Entry 5MOK (X-ray diffraction, 2.00 A resolution); this record covers chains A and D of the 4 polymer chains in the assembly.

# Chain A (and D)
Protein: Ig epsilon chain C region
From: Homo sapiens
Notes: chain D of this document is another copy of the same molecule, construct and numbering; everything in this record applies to it too
UniProt: P01854 (IGHE_HUMAN); residues 328-547 here correspond to UniProt positions 209-428 (UniProt number = residue number - 119)
Chain sequence (223 residues; each row starts with the number of its first residue):
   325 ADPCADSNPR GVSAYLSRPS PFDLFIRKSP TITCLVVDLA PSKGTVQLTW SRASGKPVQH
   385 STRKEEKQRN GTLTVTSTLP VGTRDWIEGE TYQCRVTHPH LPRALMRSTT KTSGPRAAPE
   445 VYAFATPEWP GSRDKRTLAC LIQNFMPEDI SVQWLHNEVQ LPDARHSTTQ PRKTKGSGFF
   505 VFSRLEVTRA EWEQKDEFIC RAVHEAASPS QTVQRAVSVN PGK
Unresolved in the structure: 325-335, 425-427, 547 (chain D: 325-335, 367-368, 423-427, 545-547)
Construct notes: expression tag (325-327); conflict Gln371 (Asn252 in P01854), Gln383 (Asn264 in P01854)
Curated features (UniProtKB/Swiss-Prot):
  - glycosylation: Asn394 (N-linked (GlcNAc...) asparagine)
Disulfides: Cys358-Cys418, Cys464-Cys524
Glycans and other covalent adducts: glycan linked to Asn394
From the paper describing this entry:
  - post-translational modification sites: Asn394
  - binding site for alpha-D-mannopyranose: Ser341, Arg342, Thr357, Asp473, Ile474, Ser475, Thr492, Thr493, Gln494
  - binding site for beta-D-mannopyranose: Gln494
  - conformationally variable residues (order/disorder transition): Asn394

# Chain A / chain D interface
Residue-residue contacts (15):
  Thr369(A) with Thr369(D)
  His384(A) with Lys391(D), hydrogen bond (side chain-backbone); Gln392(D)
  Thr386(A) with Glu389(D); Glu390(D)
  Arg387(A) with Arg387(D); Lys388(D); Glu389(D), salt bridge
  Lys388(A) with Arg387(D)
  Glu389(A) with Thr386(D); Arg387(D), salt bridge
  Glu390(A) with Thr386(D)
  Lys391(A) with His384(D)
  Asn481(A) with Asn481(D); Gln518(D)
Also at the interface, not in a pair above, chain A (12 interface residues in all): Ser385, Gln392, Gln518
Also at the interface, not in a pair above, chain D (12 interface residues in all): Ser385

# Overview
Chain A and chain D each contribute 12 residues to their interface, with 1 hydrogen bond and 2 salt bridges.
Among the polar pairs are Arg387(A)-Glu389(D) and His384(A)-Lys391(D). From the paper: a binding site for
alpha-D-mannopyranose at Ser341(A), Arg342(A) and Thr357(A) among others; a binding site for
beta-D-mannopyranose at Gln494(A).
Chain A and chain D are both Ig epsilon chain C region (Homo sapiens); the structure, Crystal structure of
human IgE-Fc epsilon 3-4, was determined by X-ray diffraction, deposited together with 5MOI, 5MOJ and 5MOL.
